4YLC - chains C and G of the 8 polymer chains in the assembly; structure by X-ray diffraction, 3.10 A resolution.

[Chain C (and G)]
Protein: Heat shock protein Hsp20
Organism: Sulfolobus solfataricus (strain 98/2)
Notes: fragment: C-terminal residues 121-124 deletion; chain G of this document is another copy of the same molecule, construct and numbering; everything in this record applies to it too
UniProtKB: D0KNS6 (D0KNS6_SULS9); residues 1-120 here = UniProt positions 1-120
Chain sequence (124 residues; each row starts with the number of its first residue; numbers below 1 keep their minus sign (Gly-3 is residue -3)):
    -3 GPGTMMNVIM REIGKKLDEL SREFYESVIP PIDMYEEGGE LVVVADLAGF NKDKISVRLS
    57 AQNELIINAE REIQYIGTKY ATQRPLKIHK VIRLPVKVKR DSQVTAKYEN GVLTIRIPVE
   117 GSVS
Disordered / not traced: -3, 95-100, 116-120 (chain G: fully traced)
Construct notes: expression tag (-3 to 0)
Reported in the primary citation:
  - mutagenesis - L16W, F20W: unchanged growth
  - mutagenesis - M2S (10-fold), L13W (20-fold): decreased growth
  - mutagenesis - L13S (10- fold): increased growth

[Chain C / chain G interface]
Contacting residue pairs - 27 pairs, chain C then chain G:
  Pro-2(C) - Val87(G)  hydrophobic
  Val4(C) - Phe20(G)  hydrophobic
  Val4(C) - Ser23(G)
  Arg7(C) - Glu19(G)
  Glu8(C) - Leu16(G)
  Glu8(C) - Ser17(G)  hydrogen bond
  Glu8(C) - Phe20(G)
  Ile9(C) - Ile9(G)  hydrophobic
  Lys11(C) - Ser17(G)
  Lys11(C) - Glu19(G)  salt bridge
  Lys12(C) - Lys12(G)
  Lys12(C) - Leu13(G)
  Lys12(C) - Glu15(G)  hydrogen bond (side chain-backbone)
  Leu13(C) - Glu8(G)
  Leu16(C) - Glu8(G)
  Ser17(C) - Glu8(G)  hydrogen bond
  Ser17(C) - Lys11(G)
  Glu19(C) - Lys11(G)
  Phe20(C) - Met1(G)  hydrophobic
  Phe20(C) - Val4(G)  hydrophobic
  Phe20(C) - Glu8(G)
  Ser23(C) - Val4(G)
  Glu60(C) - Gly-3(G)
  Glu60(C) - Pro-2(G)
  Val87(C) - Gly-3(G)
  Val87(C) - Pro-2(G)  hydrophobic
  Arg89(C) - Pro-2(G)
Also at the interface, not in a pair above, chain C (18 interface residues in all): Met1, Glu15

[In short]
18 residues of chain C face 16 of chain G across their interface; the contacts include 3 hydrogen bonds and 1
salt bridge. Among the polar pairs are Lys11(C)-Glu19(G), Glu8(C)-Ser17(G) and Lys12(C)-Glu15(G). The paper
reports that M2S and L13W of chain C reduce growth; L13S of chain C increases growth; 5 substitutions were
tested in all.
Both chains are Heat shock protein Hsp20 (Sulfolobus solfataricus (strain 98/2)). Entry 4YLC (Crystal
Structure of Del-C4 mutant of hsp14.1 from Sulfolobus solfatataricus P2) was determined by X-ray diffraction,
deposited together with 4YL9 and 4YLB.
